9FF4 - chains A and K of the 12 polymer chains in the assembly; structure by X-ray diffraction, 2.80 A resolution.

[Chain A]
Molecule: HTH-type transcriptional regulator Hpr
Source organism: Geobacillus kaustophilus
Reference sequence: Q5L293 (HPR_GEOKA); residues 1-201 here = UniProt positions 1-201
Chain sequence (207 residues; each row starts with the number of its first residue):
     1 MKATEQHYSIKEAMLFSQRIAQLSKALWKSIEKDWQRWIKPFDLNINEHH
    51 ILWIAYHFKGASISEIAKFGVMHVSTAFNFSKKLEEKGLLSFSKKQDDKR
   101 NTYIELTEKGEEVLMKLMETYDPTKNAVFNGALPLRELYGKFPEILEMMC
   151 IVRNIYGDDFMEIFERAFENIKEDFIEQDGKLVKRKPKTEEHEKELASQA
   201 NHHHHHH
Not modelled in the structure: 1-6, 185-207
Construct notes: expression tag (202-207)
Residues lining bound ligands: Mg2+ (MG): Leu-146, Met-149, Arg-153, Met-161

[Chain K]
Molecule: 18-nt DNA strand
Sequence (18 nucleotides; each row starts with the number of its first residue):
     1 TAATAAAATAAAAAAATC
Not modelled in the structure: 1

[Chain A / chain K interface]
Contacting residue pairs (16; chain A residue first):
  Ser-62(A) / DA13(K)  phosphate contact
  Ile-63(A) / DA13(K)  phosphate contact
  Ser-64(A) / DA13(K)  hydrogen bond to the phosphate
  Ser-75(A) / DA14(K)  base contact
  Ser-75(A) / DA15(K)  base contact
  Phe-78(A) / DA14(K)  phosphate contact
  Phe-78(A) / DA15(K)  phosphate contact
  Asn-79(A) / DA16(K)  base contact
  Lys-94(A) / DA14(K)  salt bridge to the phosphate
  Arg-100(A) / DA11(K)  hydrogen bond to the sugar
  Arg-100(A) / DA12(K)  phosphate contact
  Arg-100(A) / DA13(K)  sugar contact
  Asn-101(A) / DA12(K)  phosphate contact
  Asn-101(A) / DA13(K)  phosphate contact
  Thr-102(A) / DA13(K)  hydrogen bond to the phosphate
  Thr-102(A) / DA14(K)  hydrogen bond to the phosphate
Also at the interface, not in a pair above, chain A (12 interface residues in all): Val-74, Lys-82

[Summary]
12 residues of chain A face 6 of chain K across their interface; the contacts include 4 hydrogen bonds and 1
salt bridge. Among the polar pairs are Arg-100(A)/DA11(K), Ser-64(A)/DA13(K) and Thr-102(A)/DA13(K). Chain A
binds Mg2+.
Chain A is HTH-type transcriptional regulator Hpr (Geobacillus kaustophilus) and chain K is an 18-nt DNA
strand; the structure, The structure of G.kaustophilus T-1 ScoC-17bp dsDNA complex, was determined by X-ray
diffraction.
